PDB entry 6YEH | X-ray diffraction, 2.59 A resolution | chains A and B of the 6 polymer chains in the assembly

[Chain A (and B)]
Name: Glutamate dehydrogenase 1
From: Arabidopsis thaliana
Notes: EC 1.4.1.3; chain B of this document is another copy of the same molecule, construct and numbering; everything in this record applies to it too
UniProtKB: Q43314 (DHE1_ARATH); residues 1-411 here = UniProt positions 1-411
Sequence (414 residues; numbered -2 to 411; the number before each row is that of its first residue; numbers below 1 keep their minus sign (Ser-2 is residue -2)):
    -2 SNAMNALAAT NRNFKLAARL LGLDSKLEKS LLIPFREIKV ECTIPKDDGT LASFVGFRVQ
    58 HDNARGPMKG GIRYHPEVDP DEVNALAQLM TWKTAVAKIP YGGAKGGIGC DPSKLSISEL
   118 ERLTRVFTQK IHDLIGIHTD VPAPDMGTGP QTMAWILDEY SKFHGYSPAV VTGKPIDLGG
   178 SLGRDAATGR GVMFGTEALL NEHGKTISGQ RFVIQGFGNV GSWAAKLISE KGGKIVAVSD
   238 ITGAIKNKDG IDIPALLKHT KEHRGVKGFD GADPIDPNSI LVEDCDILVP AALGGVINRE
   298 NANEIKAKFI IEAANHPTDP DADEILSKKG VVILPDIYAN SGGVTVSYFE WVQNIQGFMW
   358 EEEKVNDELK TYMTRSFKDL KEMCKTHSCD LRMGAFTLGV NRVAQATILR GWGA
Disordered / not traced: -2 to 1 (chain B: -2 to 2)
Construct notes: expression tag (-2 to 0)
Swiss-Prot annotation at these positions:
  - active site: Lys102
Bound ions: K+ site 1: Ser27, Ile30 (shared with Glu38(B) of chain B); K+ site 2: Glu38 (shared with Ser27(B), Ile30(B) of chain B)
What the authors report for this chain:
  - K+ coordination: Ser27, Ile30, Glu38
  - specificity-determining residues: Gly213 to Gly218, Asp237, Ile238 (proposed by the authors, not directly observed)
  - specificity-determining residues: Ser236 to Ile238 (by similarity / conservation)
  - catalytic residues: Lys102, Asp142 (proposed by the authors, not directly observed)

[How chain A and chain B interact]
Pairs across the interface - 45 pairs, chain A then chain B:
  Lys23(A) - Leu48(B)
  Lys26(A) - Ser50(B)
  Ser27(A) - Glu38(B)  hydrogen bond
  Ser27(A) - Thr40(B)
  Ser27(A) - Ser50(B)
  Ile30(A) - Glu38(B)
  Ile30(A) - Ser50(B)
  Pro31(A) - Glu38(B)
  Phe32(A) - Val37(B)
  Phe32(A) - Glu38(B)  hydrogen bond (backbone-backbone)
  Arg33(A) - Lys36(B)
  Arg33(A) - Val37(B)
  Arg33(A) - Lys127(B)  hydrogen bond (side chain-backbone)
  Arg33(A) - Asp130(B)  salt bridge
  Arg33(A) - Leu131(B)
  Glu34(A) - Glu34(B)
  Glu34(A) - Ile35(B)
  Glu34(A) - Lys36(B)  salt bridge
  Ile35(A) - Glu34(B)
  Ile35(A) - Ile35(B)  hydrophobic
  Lys36(A) - Arg33(B)
  Lys36(A) - Glu34(B)  salt bridge
  Val37(A) - Phe32(B)
  Val37(A) - Arg33(B)
  Glu38(A) - Ser27(B)  hydrogen bond
  Glu38(A) - Ile30(B)
  Glu38(A) - Pro31(B)
  Glu38(A) - Phe32(B)  hydrogen bond (backbone-backbone)
  Thr40(A) - Ser27(B)
  Thr40(A) - Trp409(B)
  Pro42(A) - Trp409(B)
  Pro42(A) - Ala411(B)
  Leu48(A) - Lys23(B)
  Leu48(A) - Trp409(B)
  Ser50(A) - Lys26(B)
  Ser50(A) - Ser27(B)
  Ser50(A) - Ile30(B)
  Lys127(A) - Phe32(B)
  Lys127(A) - Arg33(B)  hydrogen bond (backbone-side chain)
  Asp130(A) - Arg33(B)  salt bridge
  Leu131(A) - Arg33(B)
  Leu131(A) - Leu131(B)  hydrophobic
  Trp409(A) - Pro42(B)
  Trp409(A) - Leu48(B)  hydrophobic
  Ala411(A) - Pro42(B)
Interface residues without a listed pair, chain A (22 interface residues in all): Leu24
Interface residues without a listed pair, chain B (23 interface residues in all): Val52, Gly410

[Summary]
The interface between chain A and chain B involves 22 residues on one side and 23 on the other; the contacts
include 6 hydrogen bonds and 4 salt bridges. Polar contacts include Arg33(A)-Asp130(B), Glu34(A)-Lys36(B) and
Ser27(A)-Glu38(B). From the paper: catalytic residues Lys102(A) and Asp142(A); K+ coordination by Ser27(A),
Ile30(A) and Glu38(A).
Chain A and chain B are both Glutamate dehydrogenase 1 (Arabidopsis thaliana); the structure, Arabidopsis
thaliana glutamate dehydrogenase isoform 1 in apo form, was determined by X-ray diffraction (same publication
as 6YEI).
